Entry 4P5Q (X-ray diffraction, 1.35 A resolution); this record covers chain A.

Chain A:
Molecule: Ephrin type-A receptor 3
From: Homo sapiens
Notes: EC 2.7.10.1; fragment: Kinase domain, Residues 606-947
UniProtKB: P29320 (EPHA3_HUMAN); numbering as in UniProt (aligned over 606-947)
Sequence (361 residues; numbered 587 to 947; the number before each row is that of its first residue):
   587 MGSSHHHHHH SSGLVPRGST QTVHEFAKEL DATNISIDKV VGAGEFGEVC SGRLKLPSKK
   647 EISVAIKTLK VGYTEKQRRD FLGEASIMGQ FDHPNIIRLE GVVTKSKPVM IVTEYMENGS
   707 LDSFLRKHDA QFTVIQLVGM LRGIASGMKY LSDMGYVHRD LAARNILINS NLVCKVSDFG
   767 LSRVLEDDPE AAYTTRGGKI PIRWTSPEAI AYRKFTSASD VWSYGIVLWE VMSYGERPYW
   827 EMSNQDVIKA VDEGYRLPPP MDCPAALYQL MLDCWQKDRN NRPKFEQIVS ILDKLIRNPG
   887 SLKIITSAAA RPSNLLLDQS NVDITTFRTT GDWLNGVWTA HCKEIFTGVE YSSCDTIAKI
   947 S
Unresolved in the structure: 587-608, 770-785, 893-897, 905-947
Construct notes: initiating methionine (587); expression tag (588-605); conflict Thr608 (Ala in P29320)
Ligand contacts: Q0B (2-amino-1-(2-chlorophenyl)-N-(3-ethoxypropyl)-1H-pyrrolo[2,3-b]quinoxaline-3-carboxamide): Val627, Gly628, Ala629, Val635, Ala651, Ile652, Lys653, Glu670, Met674, Ile683, Ile697, Thr699, Glu700, Tyr701, Met702, Glu703, Asn704, Gly705, Lys713, Leu753, Ser763, Asp764
UniProt features mapped onto this chain:
  - active site: Asp746 (Proton acceptor)
  - binding site (ATP): Gly628 to Gly633, Lys653, Glu700 to Ser706, Arg750, Asn751
  - modified residue (Phosphotyrosine): Tyr701, Tyr779, Tyr937
  - natural variant: Ile621 (I621L: In a colorectal cancer sample), Thr660 (T660K: In a lung carcinoma sample), Gly766 (G766E: In a lung adenocarcinoma sample), Asp806 (D806N: In a colorectal cancer sample), Thr933 (T933M: In a lung carcinoma sample)
  - mutagenesis: Tyr742 (Y742F: Full kinase activity; when associated with F-596 and F-602), Ser768 (S768A: Full kinase activity; when associated with F-596 and F-602)

Summary:
Ligands of chain A: compound Q0B. UniProt lists active-site residue Asp746, 16 ATP-binding residues and 2
mutagenesis sites.
Chain A is Ephrin type-A receptor 3 (Homo sapiens); the structure, Human EphA3 Kinase domain in complex with
quinoxaline derivatives, was determined by X-ray diffraction together with 4P4C and 4P5Z from the same study.
